PDB entry 8YGF | electron microscopy, 4.66 A resolution (low resolution: residue-level contacts below are approximate; hydrogen-bond / salt-bridge calls are withheld) | chains E and H of the 8 polymer chains in the assembly

Chain E:
Molecule: SIR2-like domain-containing protein
Source organism: Bacillus subtilis A29
Reference sequence: D4G637 (D4G637_BACNB); residue numbers follow UniProt; this construct covers 1-1005
Amino-acid sequence (1005 residues; each row starts with the number of its first residue):
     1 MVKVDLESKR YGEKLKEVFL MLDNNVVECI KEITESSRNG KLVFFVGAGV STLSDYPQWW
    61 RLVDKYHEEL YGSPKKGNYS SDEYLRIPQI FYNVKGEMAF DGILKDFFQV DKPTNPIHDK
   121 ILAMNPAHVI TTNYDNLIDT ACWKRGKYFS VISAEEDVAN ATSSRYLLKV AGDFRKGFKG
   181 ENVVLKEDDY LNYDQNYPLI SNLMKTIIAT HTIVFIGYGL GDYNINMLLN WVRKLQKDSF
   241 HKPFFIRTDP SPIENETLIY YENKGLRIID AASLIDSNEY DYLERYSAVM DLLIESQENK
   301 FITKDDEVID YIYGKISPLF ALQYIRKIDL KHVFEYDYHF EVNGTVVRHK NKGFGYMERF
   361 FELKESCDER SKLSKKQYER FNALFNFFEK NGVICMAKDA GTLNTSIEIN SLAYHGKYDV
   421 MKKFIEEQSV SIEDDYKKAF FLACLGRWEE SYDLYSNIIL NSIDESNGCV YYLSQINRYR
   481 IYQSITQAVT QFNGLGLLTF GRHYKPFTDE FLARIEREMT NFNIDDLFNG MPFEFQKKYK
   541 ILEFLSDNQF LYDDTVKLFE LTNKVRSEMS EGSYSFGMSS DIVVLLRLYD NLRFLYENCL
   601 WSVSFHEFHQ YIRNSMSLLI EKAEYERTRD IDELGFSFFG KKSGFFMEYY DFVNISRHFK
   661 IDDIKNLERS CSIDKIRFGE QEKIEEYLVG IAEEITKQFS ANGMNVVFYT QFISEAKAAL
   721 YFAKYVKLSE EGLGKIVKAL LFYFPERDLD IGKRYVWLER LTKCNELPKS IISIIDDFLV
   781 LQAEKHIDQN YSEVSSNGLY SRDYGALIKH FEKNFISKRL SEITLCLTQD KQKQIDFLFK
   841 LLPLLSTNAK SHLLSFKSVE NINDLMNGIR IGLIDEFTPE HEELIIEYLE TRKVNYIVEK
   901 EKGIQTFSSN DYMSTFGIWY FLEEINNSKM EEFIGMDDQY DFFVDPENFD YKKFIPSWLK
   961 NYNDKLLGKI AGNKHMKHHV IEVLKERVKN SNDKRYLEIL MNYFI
Not modelled in the structure: 1-22
Construct notes: engineered mutation Ala171 (His in D4G637)
What the authors report for this chain:
  - catalytic residues: Ser51, Asn133, Asp135 (by similarity / conservation)
  - mutagenesis - N133A/H171A, H171A: abolished catalytic activity on SPR TTP
  - mutagenesis - H171A: increased growth in response to TTP

Chain H:
Molecule: SPR
Source organism: Bacillus subtilis A29
Reference sequence: A0A162TY69 (A0A162TY69_BACIU); numbering as in UniProt (aligned over 1-264)
Amino-acid sequence (264 residues; numbered 1 to 264; the number before each row is that of its first residue):
     1 MKTVIQDTAD VYFKRKSDGK LVFTAEAQTA SFSQAISEEK LRGGIGNKPL YILKSEKEIN
    61 LTVKNAFFDL EWLAMTQGET IQEETKVKVF DREHGLIVDD TNKVTLKGKP VSDVTFYNKK
   121 GLTYKIAVST DGTYTIPTAF AAAKDKLTAV YQIEKVGRRL AIKASKFSER YEVEYRTIAY
   181 NPDTEEVYSD IYIQFPNVSP SGEFEMSLEN GNALAPEIKF EALADTDTDE MAVVIEASRD
   241 ENTAAPVEDT TGSTQSSDLG GTTE
Not modelled in the structure: 79-167, 241-264

How chain E and chain H interact:
Contacting residue pairs (85):
  Trp448(E) - Glu205(H)
  Arg480(E) - Glu209(H)
  Gln483(E) - Leu208(H)
  Gln483(E) - Glu209(H)
  Gln487(E) - Glu205(H)
  Gln487(E) - Ser207(H)
  Gln487(E) - Leu208(H)
  Gln491(E) - Phe204(H)
  Gln491(E) - Glu205(H)
  Gln491(E) - Met206(H)
  Phe492(E) - Phe204(H)
  Leu495(E) - Phe204(H)
  Leu495(E) - Ile218(H)
  Gly496(E) - Phe204(H)
  Leu497(E) - Leu73(H)
  Leu497(E) - Thr76(H)
  Leu498(E) - Tyr171(H)
  Thr499(E) - Pro200(H)
  Phe500(E) - Phe204(H)
  Asn548(E) - Glu209(H)
  Phe550(E) - Glu209(H)
  Leu551(E) - Glu209(H)
  Ser604(E) - Ser207(H)
  Phe605(E) - Ser207(H)
  His606(E) - Glu203(H)
  His606(E) - Met206(H)
  His606(E) - Ser207(H)
  Glu607(E) - Ser207(H)
  Glu607(E) - Leu208(H)
  Glu607(E) - Glu209(H)
  Lys660(E) - Glu203(H)
  Asp662(E) - Lys219(H)
  Thr710(E) - Phe204(H)
  Thr710(E) - Glu205(H)
  Asp748(E) - Ser201(H)
  Asp750(E) - Leu223(H)
  Glu759(E) - Leu41(H)
  Val794(E) - Arg170(H)
  Val794(E) - Ala224(H)
  Ser795(E) - Leu223(H)
  Ser795(E) - Ala224(H)
  Ser796(E) - Glu58(H)
  Ser796(E) - Ala222(H)
  Gly798(E) - Ala224(H)
  Tyr800(E) - Asp225(H)
  Tyr800(E) - Thr226(H)
  Asp803(E) - Leu41(H)
  Ile869(E) - Leu50(H)
  Arg870(E) - Tyr51(H)
  Arg870(E) - Ile52(H)
  Asp875(E) - Lys48(H)
  Phe877(E) - Leu50(H)
  Lys902(E) - Ile235(H)
  Gly903(E) - Ile235(H)
  Gly903(E) - Glu236(H)
  Ile904(E) - Val233(H)
  Ile904(E) - Val234(H)
  Ile904(E) - Ile235(H)
  Gln905(E) - Val233(H)
  Gln905(E) - Val234(H)
  Gln905(E) - Glu236(H)
  Thr906(E) - Ala232(H)
  Thr906(E) - Val233(H)
  Phe907(E) - Glu230(H)
  Phe907(E) - Met231(H)
  Phe907(E) - Ala232(H)
  Phe907(E) - Val234(H)
  Ser908(E) - Asp229(H)
  Ser908(E) - Glu230(H)
  Ser909(E) - Asp229(H)
  Ser909(E) - Met231(H)
  Asn910(E) - Thr226(H)
  Asn910(E) - Asp227(H)
  Ser914(E) - Leu53(H)
  Ile918(E) - Tyr51(H)
  Ile918(E) - Leu53(H)
  Trp919(E) - Leu50(H)
  Lys960(E) - Glu38(H)
  Asn961(E) - Ile36(H)
  Asn961(E) - Glu38(H)
  Asn961(E) - Leu53(H)
  Asn961(E) - Ser55(H)
  Asn963(E) - Tyr51(H)
  Lys965(E) - Tyr51(H)
  Leu966(E) - Tyr51(H)
Interface residues without a listed pair, chain E (66 interface residues in all): Tyr479, Gly494, Tyr552, Ser602, Glu793, Asn797, Arg802, His810, Ile871, Glu876, Leu922, Glu924, Ser957, Arg995
Interface residues without a listed pair, chain H (50 interface residues in all): Ser37, Lys40, Gly43, Ile45, Asn47, Pro49, Glu56, Lys57, Phe68, Asn210, Thr228

Overview:
The interface between chain E and chain H involves 66 residues on one side and 50 on the other. The paper
reports catalytic residues Ser51(E), Asn133(E) and Asp135(E); N133A/H171A and H171A of chain E abolish
catalytic activity on SPR TTP.
Chain E is SIR2-like domain-containing protein and chain H is SPR, both from Bacillus subtilis A29; the
structure, The tetramer Structure of SPR-DSR2 complex, was determined by electron microscopy together with
8YGC, 8YGK, 8YGN, 8YGO and 8YGP from the same study.
